Entry 2ANK (X-ray diffraction, 2.46 A resolution); this record covers chains H and L of the 3 polymer chains in the assembly.

[Chain H]
Name: Thrombin heavy chain
Source organism: Homo sapiens
Notes: EC 3.4.21.5
UniProt: P00734 (THRB_HUMAN); the construct lacks a stretch of the UniProt sequence and is renumbered around it, so the offset changes along the chain: 16-36 = UniProt 364-384; 37-60 = UniProt 386-409; 61-77 = UniProt 419-435; 78-97 = UniProt 437-456; 7 more segments
Chain sequence (259 residues; each row starts with the number of its first residue; note: 3 numbers in that range are skipped by the numbering (no residue carries them; nothing is unmodelled there); a row labelled like 60A-60I holds insertion residues (60A, then the next letters in order)):
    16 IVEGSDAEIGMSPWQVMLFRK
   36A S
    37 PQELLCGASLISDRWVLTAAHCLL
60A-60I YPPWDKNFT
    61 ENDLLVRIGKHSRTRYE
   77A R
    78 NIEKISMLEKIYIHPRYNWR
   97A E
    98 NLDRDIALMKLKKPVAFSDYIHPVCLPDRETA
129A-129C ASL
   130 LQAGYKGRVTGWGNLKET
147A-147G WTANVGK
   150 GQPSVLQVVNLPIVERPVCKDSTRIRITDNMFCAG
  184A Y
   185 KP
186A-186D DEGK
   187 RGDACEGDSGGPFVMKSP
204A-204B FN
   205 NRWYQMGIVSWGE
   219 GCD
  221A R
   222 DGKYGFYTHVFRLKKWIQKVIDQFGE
Not modelled in the structure: 147A-147G, 246-247
UniProt features mapped onto this chain:
  - region: Ala183 to Val200 (High affinity receptor-binding region which is also known as the TP508 peptide)
  - active site (Charge relay system): His57, Asp102, Ser195
  - glycosylation: Asn60G (N-linked (GlcNAc...) (complex) asparagine)
Disulfides: Cys42-Cys58, Cys168-Cys182, Cys191-Cys220
Ligand contacts: N12 (N-[(1R)-2-[(1-{[({6-[amino(imino)methyl]pyridin-3-yl}methyl)amino]carbonyl}cyclopentyl)amino]-1-(cyclohexylmethyl)-2-oxoethyl]glycine): His57, Tyr60A, Trp60D, Glu97A, Asn98, Leu99, Ile174, Asp189, Ala190, Cys191, Glu192, Ser195, Val213, Ser214, Trp215, Gly216, Glu217, Gly219, Cys220, Gly226, Phe227

[Chain L]
Name: Thrombin light chain
Source organism: Homo sapiens
UniProt: P00734 (THRB_HUMAN); residues 1-14 here correspond to UniProt positions 336-349 (UniProt number = residue number + 335)
Chain sequence (34 residues; numbered 1 to 15 plus 19 insertion-coded residues; the number before each row is that of its first residue; a row labelled like 14A-14M holds insertion residues (14A, then the next letters in order)):
    1F G
    1E S
    1D G
    1C E
    1B A
    1A D
     1 CGLRPLFEKKSLED
14A-14M KTERELLESYIDG
    15 R
UniProt features mapped onto this chain:
  - site: Arg15 (Cleavage)

[Chain H / chain L interface]
Contacting residue pairs (60; chain H residue first):
  Glu23(H) - Asp14(L)
  Glu23(H) - Lys14A(L)  salt bridge
  Ile24(H) - Phe7(L)
  Gly25(H) - Arg4(L)
  Gly25(H) - Phe7(L)
  Met26(H) - Arg4(L)  hydrogen bond (backbone-side chain)
  Met26(H) - Phe7(L)
  Met26(H) - Asp14(L)
  Pro28(H) - Arg4(L)
  Trp29(H) - Arg4(L)
  Ser48(H) - Glu1C(L)
  Ser115(H) - Pro5(L)
  Asp116(H) - Pro5(L)
  His119(H) - Asp1A(L)  hydrogen bond (side chain-backbone)
  His119(H) - Leu3(L)  hydrogen bond (side chain-backbone)
  His119(H) - Pro5(L)
  Pro120(H) - Cys1(L)
  Pro120(H) - Glu1C(L)
  Pro120(H) - Gly2(L)  hydrogen bond (backbone-backbone)
  Val121(H) - Cys1(L)
  Cys122(H) - Cys1(L)  disulfide
  Cys122(H) - Gly2(L)  hydrogen bond (side chain-backbone)
  Leu123(H) - Ser1E(L)
  Gly133(H) - Ser14I(L)
  Gly133(H) - Arg15(L)
  Tyr134(H) - Ser14I(L)
  Tyr134(H) - Tyr14J(L)  hydrophobic
  Tyr134(H) - Ile14K(L)
  Lys135(H) - Glu14E(L)  salt bridge
  Lys135(H) - Leu14F(L)
  Lys135(H) - Ser14I(L)  hydrogen bond (backbone-side chain)
  Lys135(H) - Tyr14J(L)  hydrogen bond (backbone-side chain)
  Lys135(H) - Arg15(L)  hydrogen bond (side chain-backbone)
  Arg137(H) - Arg4(L)
  Arg137(H) - Asp14(L)  salt bridge
  Arg137(H) - Thr14B(L)  hydrogen bond
  Arg137(H) - Glu14C(L)
  Asn159(H) - Thr14B(L)  hydrogen bond
  Asn159(H) - Glu14E(L)
  Asn159(H) - Leu14F(L)
  Tyr184A(H) - Glu14E(L)  hydrogen bond
  Lys185(H) - Arg15(L)
  Glu186B(H) - Arg15(L)  salt bridge
  Lys186D(H) - Glu14E(L)  salt bridge
  Met201(H) - Tyr14J(L)
  Lys202(H) - Glu8(L)  salt bridge
  Lys202(H) - Glu14C(L)  salt bridge
  Lys202(H) - Tyr14J(L)
  Pro204(H) - Leu14G(L)  hydrophobic
  Asn205(H) - Leu3(L)
  Asn205(H) - Glu8(L)
  Arg206(H) - Cys1(L)  hydrogen bond (side chain-backbone)
  Arg206(H) - Asp1A(L)
  Arg206(H) - Gly2(L)
  Arg206(H) - Leu3(L)
  Trp207(H) - Gly2(L)  hydrogen bond (backbone-backbone)
  Trp207(H) - Arg4(L)
  Trp207(H) - Glu8(L)  hydrogen bond
  Trp207(H) - Leu14F(L)  hydrophobic
  Lys235(H) - Ser1E(L)  hydrogen bond
Other interface residues (no listed pair), chain H (40 interface residues in all): Ile47, Asp49, Phe114, Tyr117, Pro124, Asp125, Gly136, Pro161, Glu164, Gln239
Other interface residues (no listed pair), chain L (23 interface residues in all): Ala1B, Leu6
Inter-chain disulfides: Cys122(H)-Cys1(L)

[In short]
The interface between chain H and chain L involves 40 residues on one side and 23 on the other; the contacts
include 1 disulfide bond, 15 hydrogen bonds and 7 salt bridges. Polar pairs include Glu23(H)-Lys14A(L),
Lys135(H)-Glu14E(L) and Arg137(H)-Asp14(L). Bound to chain H: compound N12.
Chain H is Thrombin heavy chain and chain L is Thrombin light chain, both from Homo sapiens; the structure,
orally active thrombin inhibitors in complex with thrombin and an exosite decapeptide, was determined by X-ray
diffraction, deposited together with 2A2X and 2ANM.
